8D37 - chains B and C of the 5 polymer chains in the assembly; structure by electron microscopy, 2.65 A resolution.

Chain B (and C):
Molecule: DNA polymerase subunit gamma-2, mitochondrial
Organism: Homo sapiens
Notes: chain C of this document is another copy of the same molecule, construct and numbering; everything in this record applies to it too
UniProtKB: Q9UHN1 (DPOG2_HUMAN); residue numbers follow UniProt; this construct covers 1-485
Amino-acid sequence (491 residues; numbered 1 to 491; the number before each row is that of its first residue):
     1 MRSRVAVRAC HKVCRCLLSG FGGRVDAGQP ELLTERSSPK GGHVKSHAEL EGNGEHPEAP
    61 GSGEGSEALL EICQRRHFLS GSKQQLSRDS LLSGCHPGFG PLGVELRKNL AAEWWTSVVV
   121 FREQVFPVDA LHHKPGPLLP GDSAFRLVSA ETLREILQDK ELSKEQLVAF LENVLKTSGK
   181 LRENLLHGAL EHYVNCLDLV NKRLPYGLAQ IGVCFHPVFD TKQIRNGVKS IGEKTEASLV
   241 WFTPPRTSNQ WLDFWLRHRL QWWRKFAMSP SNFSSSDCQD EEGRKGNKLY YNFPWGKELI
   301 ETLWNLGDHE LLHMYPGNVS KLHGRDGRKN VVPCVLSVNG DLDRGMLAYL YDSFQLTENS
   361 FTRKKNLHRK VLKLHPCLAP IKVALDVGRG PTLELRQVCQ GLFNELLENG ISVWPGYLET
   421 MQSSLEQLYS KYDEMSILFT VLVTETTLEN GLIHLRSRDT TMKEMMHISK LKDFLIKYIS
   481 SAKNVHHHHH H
Not modelled in the structure: 1-63, 220-226, 357-360, 486-491 (chain C: 1-66, 220-227, 356-367, 486-491)
Construct notes: expression tag (486-491)
Swiss-Prot annotation at these positions:
  - modified residue: S38 (Phosphoserine)
  - natural variant: R182 (R182W: In MTDPS16), G416 (G416A: No functional deficit), D433 (D433Y: In MTDPS16B), G451 (G451E: In PEOA4)

How chain B and chain C interact:
Residue-residue contacts (85; chain B residue first):
  H77(B) with D198(C), salt bridge
  H96(B) with L131(C)
  P97(B) with L131(C)
  F99(B) with D129(C)
  P101(B) with P127(C)
  V104(B) with D129(C)
  E105(B) with P127(C)
  R107(B) with D129(C), salt bridge
  V120(B) with L407(C)
  F121(B) with L407(C), hydrophobic
  E123(B) with F403(C); P415(C); Y417(C)
  F126(B) with W414(C), hydrophobic
  P127(B) with P101(C); V104(C), hydrophobic; E105(C)
  D129(B) with G98(C); F99(C), hydrogen bond (side chain-backbone); V104(C)
  L131(B) with H96(C); P97(C); E233(C)
  H132(B) with E233(C), hydrogen bond (backbone-side chain)
  H133(B) with I231(C); E233(C), salt bridge
  S143(B) with A150(C)
  A144(B) with A150(C)
  F145(B) with L147(C), hydrophobic; V148(C); A150(C), hydrophobic
  R146(B) with R146(C); L147(C); V148(C), hydrogen bond (backbone-backbone)
  L147(B) with R146(C); L147(C), hydrophobic; I231(C), hydrophobic
  V148(B) with A144(C); F145(C); R146(C), hydrogen bond (backbone-backbone); V148(C), hydrophobic
  S149(B) with S143(C); A144(C), hydrogen bond (side chain-backbone); F145(C)
  A150(B) with D142(C); A144(C), hydrogen bond (backbone-backbone); R146(C)
  E151(B) with D142(C), hydrogen bond (backbone-backbone); S143(C), hydrogen bond
  T152(B) with K229(C)
  L153(B) with L171(C)
  R154(B) with L171(C)
  L157(B) with L171(C), hydrophobic
  S163(B) with K164(C); E165(C)
  K164(B) with S163(C); K164(C), hydrogen bond (backbone-backbone)
  E165(B) with K160(C), salt bridge; S163(C)
  L167(B) with L167(C), hydrophobic
  V168(B) with K160(C); S163(C)
  L171(B) with L153(C), hydrophobic; I156(C), hydrophobic; L157(C), hydrophobic
  V174(B) with V148(C), hydrophobic
  L175(B) with L153(C), hydrophobic
  H192(B) with S80(C), hydrogen bond
  N195(B) with H77(C), hydrogen bond (backbone-side chain); S80(C)
  L199(B) with H77(C)
  N201(B) with E419(C)
  R203(B) with L418(C); E419(C), salt bridge
  K229(B) with E151(C), salt bridge
  I231(B) with H133(C); L147(C), hydrophobic
  E233(B) with L131(C); H132(C), salt bridge; H133(C), salt bridge
  L407(B) with V120(C); F121(C), hydrophobic
  P415(B) with E123(C)
  L418(B) with E123(C); R203(C), hydrogen bond (backbone-side chain)
Interface residues without a listed pair, chain B (60 interface residues in all): G98, W115, L181, D198, V200, V213, F215, N404, E408, W414, E419
Interface residues without a listed pair, chain C (64 interface residues in all): G81, W115, F126, V128, S149, V168, V174, L175, L181, N195, L199, N201, V213, F215, P217, E408, Q422

Overview:
60 residues of chain B face 64 of chain C across their interface, with 12 hydrogen bonds and 8 salt bridges.
Among the polar pairs are H77(B)-D198(C), R107(B)-D129(C) and H133(B)-E233(C).
Chain B and chain C are both DNA polymerase subunit gamma-2, mitochondrial (Homo sapiens); the structure,
Human mitochondrial DNA polymerase gamma ternary complex with GT basepair in replication conformer, was
determined by electron microscopy, deposited together with 8D33, 8D3R and 8D42.
